5OY7 - chains I and h of the 34 polymer chains in the assembly; structure by X-ray diffraction, 5.77 A resolution (low resolution: residue-level contacts below are approximate; hydrogen-bond / salt-bridge calls are withheld).

Chain I:
Name: Histone H3
From: Xenopus laevis
UniProtKB: Q92133 (Q92133_XENLA); residues 1-135 here correspond to UniProt positions 2-136 (UniProt number = residue number + 1)
Sequence (135 residues; each row starts with the number of its first residue):
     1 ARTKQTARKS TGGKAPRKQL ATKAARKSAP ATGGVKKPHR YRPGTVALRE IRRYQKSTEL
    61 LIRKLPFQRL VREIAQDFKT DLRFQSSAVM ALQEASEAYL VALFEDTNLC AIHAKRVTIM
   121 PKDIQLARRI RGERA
Not modelled in the structure: 1-37, 135
Sequence notes: conflict Ala102 (Gly103 in Q92133), Ala111 (Gly112 in Q92133)

Chain h:
Molecule: 628-nt DNA strand
From: synthetic construct
Sequence (628 nucleotides; numbered -625 to -1 plus 3 insertion-coded residues; the number before each row is that of its first residue; numbers below 1 keep their minus sign (DA-625 is residue -625)):
  -625 ATCGCACAGG ATGTATATAT CTGACACGTG CCTGGAGACT AGGGAGTAAT CCCCTTGGCG
  -565 GTTAAAACGC GGGGGACAGC GCGTACGTGC GTTTAAGCGG TGCTAGAGCT GTCTACGACC
  -505 AATTGAGCGG CCTCGGCA
 -488A C
  -487 CGGGATTCTC CAGGGAGTAC TGCACAGGAT GTATATATCT GACACGTGCC TGGAGACTAG
  -427 GGAGTAATCC CCTTGGCGGT TAAAACGCGG GGGACAGCGC GTACGTGCGT TTAAGCGGTG
  -367 CTAGAGCTGT CTACGACCAA TTGAGCGGCC TCGGC
 -333A A
  -332 CCGGGATTCT CCAGGGAGTA CTGCACAGGA TGTATATATC TGACACGTGC CTGGAGACTA
  -272 GGGAGTAATC CCCTTGGCGG TTAAAACGCG GGGGACAGCG CGTACGTGCG TTTAAGCGGT
  -212 GCTAGAGCTG TCTACGACCA ATTGAGCGGC CTCGGCA
 -176A C
  -175 CGGGATTCTC CAGGGAGTAC TGCACAGGAT GTATATATCT GACACGTGCC TGGAGACTAG
  -115 GGAGTAATCC CCTTGGCGGT TAAAACGCGG GGGACAGCGC GTACGTGCGT TTAAGCGGTG
   -55 CTAGAGCTGT CTACGACCAA TTGAGCGGCC TCGGCACCGG GATTCTCCAG GGGAT
Not modelled in the structure: -625 to -623, -488A, -333A, -176A, -3 to -1

How chain I and chain h interact:
Residue-residue contacts - 25 pairs, chain I then chain h:
  His39(I) with DT-614(h)
  Arg40(I) with DT-538(h); DG-537(h)
  Tyr41(I) with DT-614(h); DG-613(h); DT-538(h); DG-537(h)
  Arg42(I) with DT-538(h)
  Pro43(I) with DG-539(h)
  Gly44(I) with DG-539(h); DT-538(h)
  Thr45(I) with DT-538(h)
  Val46(I) with DT-538(h)
  Ala47(I) with DT-538(h)
  Arg49(I) with DG-613(h); DT-612(h)
  Lys56(I) with DA-611(h)
  Arg63(I) with DA-530(h); DG-529(h)
  Lys64(I) with DG-529(h)
  Leu65(I) with DA-530(h); DG-529(h)
  Pro66(I) with DA-530(h)
  Arg69(I) with DA-530(h)
  Arg83(I) with DG-520(h)
Interface residues without a listed pair, chain I (19 interface residues in all): Asp81, Gln85
Interface residues without a listed pair, chain h (13 interface residues in all): DA-531, DA-521, DG-518

Summary:
The interface between chain I and chain h involves 19 residues on one side and 13 on the other.
Here chain I is Histone H3 (Xenopus laevis) and chain h is a 628-nt DNA strand (synthetic construct). Entry
5OY7 (Structure of the 4_601_157 tetranucleosome (P1 form)) was determined by X-ray diffraction, deposited
together with 5OXV.
